Entry 8IJD (electron microscopy, 3.25 A resolution); this record covers chains C and S of the 5 polymer chains in the assembly.

== Chain C ==
Protein: Guanine nucleotide-binding protein G(i) subunit alpha-1
Source organism: Homo sapiens
Reference sequence: P63096 (GNAI1_HUMAN); residue numbers follow UniProt; this construct covers 4-354
Sequence (351 residues; row label = number of the first residue in the row):
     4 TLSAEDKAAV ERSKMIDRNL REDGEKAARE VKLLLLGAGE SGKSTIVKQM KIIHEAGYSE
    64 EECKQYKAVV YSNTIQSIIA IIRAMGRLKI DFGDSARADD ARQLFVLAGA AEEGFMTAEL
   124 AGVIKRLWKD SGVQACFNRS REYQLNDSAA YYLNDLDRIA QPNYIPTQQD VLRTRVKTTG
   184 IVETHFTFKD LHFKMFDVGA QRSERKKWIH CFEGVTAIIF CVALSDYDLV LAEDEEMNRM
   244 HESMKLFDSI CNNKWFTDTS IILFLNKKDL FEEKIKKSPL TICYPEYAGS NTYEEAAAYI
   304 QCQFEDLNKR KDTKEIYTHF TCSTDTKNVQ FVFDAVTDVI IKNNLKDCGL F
Disordered / not traced: 54-181, 234-240
Differences from the reference sequence: engineered mutation Ala203 (Gly in P63096), Ser326 (Ala in P63096)
Curated features (UniProtKB/Swiss-Prot):
  - region: Lys35 to Thr48 (G1 motif), Asp173 to Thr181 (G2 motif), Phe196 to Gly202, Gln204, Arg205 (G3 motif), Ile265 to Asp272 (G4 motif), Thr324, Cys325, Thr327 to Thr329 (G5 motif)
  - binding site (GTP): Glu43 to Thr48, Ser151, Leu175 to Thr181, Asp200 to Gly202, Gln204, Asn269 to Asp272
  - binding site (Mg(2+)): Ser47, Thr181
  - modified residue: Arg178 (ADP-ribosylarginine), Gln204 (Deamidated glutamine), Cys351 (ADP-ribosylcysteine)

== Chain S ==
Protein: scFv16
Source organism: Homo sapiens
Notes: antibody fragment or engineered binder
Sequence (248 residues; numbered 1 to 235 plus 15 insertion-coded residues; 2 numbers in that range are skipped by the numbering (no residue carries them; nothing is unmodelled there); the number before each row is that of its first residue; a row labelled like 121A-121O holds insertion residues (121A, then the next letters in order)):
     1 DVQLVESGGG LVQPGGSRKL SCSASGFAFS SFGMHWVRQA PEKGLEWVAY ISSGSGTIYY
    61 ADTVKGRFTI SRDDPKNTLF LQMTSLRSED TAMYYCVRSI YYYGSSPFDF WGQGTTLTVS
   121 S
121A-121O GGGGSGGGGSGGGGS
   124 SDIVMTQATS SVPVTPGESV SISCRSSKSL LHSNGNTYLY WFLQRPGQSP QLLIYRMSNL
   184 ASGVPDRFSG SGSGTAFTLT ISRLEAEDVG VYYCMQHLEY PLTFGAGTKL EL
Disordered / not traced: 121A-121O
Disulfide bonds: Cys22-Cys96, Cys147-Cys217

== Interface between chain C and chain S ==
Pairs across the interface (23; chain C residue first):
  Thr4(C) - His155(S)  hydrogen bond (backbone-side chain)
  Ser6(C) - His155(S)
  Ser6(C) - Tyr161(S)  hydrogen bond
  Ser6(C) - Leu221(S)
  Ala7(C) - Leu221(S)  hydrogen bond (backbone-backbone)
  Ala7(C) - Tyr223(S)  hydrophobic
  Glu8(C) - Tyr101(S)
  Glu8(C) - Tyr161(S)
  Glu8(C) - Tyr163(S)  hydrogen bond
  Glu8(C) - Arg179(S)  salt bridge
  Glu8(C) - His220(S)
  Asp9(C) - Asn157(S)  hydrogen bond
  Asp9(C) - Tyr161(S)  hydrogen bond
  Ala11(C) - Tyr101(S)  hydrophobic
  Ala12(C) - Tyr101(S)
  Glu14(C) - Ser52(S)
  Glu14(C) - Gly56(S)
  Glu14(C) - Thr57(S)  hydrogen bond
  Arg15(C) - Ile100(S)
  Arg15(C) - Tyr101(S)
  Arg15(C) - Tyr102(S)
  Met18(C) - Ser53(S)
  Met18(C) - Gly54(S)
Also at the interface, not in a pair above, chain C (11 interface residues in all): Leu5
Also at the interface, not in a pair above, chain S (20 interface residues in all): Ser31, Tyr50, Pro107, Glu222

== In short ==
11 residues of chain C and 20 residues of chain S are in contact, with 7 hydrogen bonds and 1 salt bridge.
Among the polar pairs are Glu8(C)-Arg179(S), Thr4(C)-His155(S) and Ser6(C)-Tyr161(S). UniProt lists 22
GTP-binding residues and Mg2+-binding residues Ser47(C) and Thr181(C) on chain C.
Chain C is Guanine nucleotide-binding protein G(i) subunit alpha-1 and chain S is scFv16, both from Homo
sapiens; the structure, Cryo-EM structure of human HCAR2-Gi complex with MK-6892, was determined by electron
microscopy, deposited together with 8IJ3, 8IJA and 8IJB.
